6DB3 - chain A; structure by X-ray diffraction, 1.97 A resolution.

[Chain A]
Protein: Tyrosine-protein kinase JAK3
From: Homo sapiens
Notes: EC 2.7.10.2; fragment: kinase domain
UniProtKB: P52333 (JAK3_HUMAN); residues 812-1124 here = UniProt positions 812-1124
Amino-acid sequence (321 residues; each row starts with the number of its first residue):
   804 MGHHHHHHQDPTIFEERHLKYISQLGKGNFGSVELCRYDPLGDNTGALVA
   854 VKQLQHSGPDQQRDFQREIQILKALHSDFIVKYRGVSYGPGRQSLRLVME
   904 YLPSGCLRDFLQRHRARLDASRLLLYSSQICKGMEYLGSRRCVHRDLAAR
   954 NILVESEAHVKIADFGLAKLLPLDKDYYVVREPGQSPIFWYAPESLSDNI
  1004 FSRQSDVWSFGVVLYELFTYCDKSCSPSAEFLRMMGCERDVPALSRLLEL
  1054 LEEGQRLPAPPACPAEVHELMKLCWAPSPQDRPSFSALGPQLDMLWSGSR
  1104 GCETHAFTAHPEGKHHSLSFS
Unresolved in the structure: 804-813, 859-862, 893-896, 1039-1042, 1101-1124
Differences from the reference sequence: expression tag (804-811); engineered mutation Ser-1048 (Cys in P52333)
Residues lining bound ligands: G54 ([(1S)-1-methyl-6-(7H-pyrrolo[2,3-d]pyrimidin-4-yl)-2,3-dihydro-1H-inden-1-yl]cyanamide): Leu-828, Gly-829, Lys-830, Val-836, Ala-853, Lys-855, Val-884, Met-902, Glu-903, Tyr-904, Leu-905, Arg-953, Asn-954, Leu-956, Ala-966, Asp-967
UniProt features mapped onto this chain:
  - active site: Asp-949 (Proton acceptor)
  - binding site (ATP): Leu-828 to Val-836, Lys-855
  - modified residue (Phosphotyrosine): Tyr-904, Tyr-939, Tyr-980, Tyr-981
  - natural variant: Leu-910 (L910S: In T(-)B(+)NK(-) SCID)
  - mutagenesis: Lys-855 (K855A: More than 90% loss of STAT5a activation), Tyr-904 (Y904F: About 40% loss of STAT5a activation), Tyr-939 (Y939F: About 80% loss of STAT5a activation)

[In short]
Bound to chain A: compound G54. From UniProt: active-site residue Asp-949, 10 ATP-binding residues and 3
mutagenesis sites.
Chain A is Tyrosine-protein kinase JAK3 (Homo sapiens); the structure, JAK3 with Cyanamide CP23, was
determined by X-ray diffraction, deposited together with 6DA4, 6DB4 and 6DUD.
